8VZM - chains A and D of the 4 polymer chains in the assembly; structure by X-ray diffraction, 2.51 A resolution.

[Chain A]
Name: DNA ligase 1
Organism: Homo sapiens
Notes: EC 6.5.1.1
Reference sequence: P18858 (DNLI1_HUMAN); residues 261-918 here = UniProt positions 261-918
Sequence (669 residues; each row starts with the number of its first residue):
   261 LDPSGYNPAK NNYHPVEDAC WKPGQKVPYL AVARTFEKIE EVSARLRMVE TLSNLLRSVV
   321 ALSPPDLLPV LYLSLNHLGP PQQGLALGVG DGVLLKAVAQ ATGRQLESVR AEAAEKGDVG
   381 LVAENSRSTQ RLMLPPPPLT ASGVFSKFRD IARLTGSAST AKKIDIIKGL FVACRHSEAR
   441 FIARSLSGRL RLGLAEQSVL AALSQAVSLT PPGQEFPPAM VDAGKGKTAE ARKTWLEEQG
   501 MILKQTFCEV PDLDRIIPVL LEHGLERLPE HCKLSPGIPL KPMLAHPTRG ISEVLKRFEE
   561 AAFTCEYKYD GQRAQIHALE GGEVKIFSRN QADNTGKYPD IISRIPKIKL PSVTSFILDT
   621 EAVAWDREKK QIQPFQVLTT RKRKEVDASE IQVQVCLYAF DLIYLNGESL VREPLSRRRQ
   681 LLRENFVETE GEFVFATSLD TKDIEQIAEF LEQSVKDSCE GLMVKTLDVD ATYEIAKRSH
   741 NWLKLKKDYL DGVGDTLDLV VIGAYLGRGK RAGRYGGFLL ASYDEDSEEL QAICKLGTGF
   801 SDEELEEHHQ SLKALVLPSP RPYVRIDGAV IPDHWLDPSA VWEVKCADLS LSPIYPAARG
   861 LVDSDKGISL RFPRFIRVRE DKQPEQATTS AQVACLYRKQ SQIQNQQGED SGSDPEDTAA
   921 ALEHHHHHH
Not modelled in the structure: 907-929
Construct notes: conflict Ala346 (Glu in P18858), Ala592 (Glu in P18858); expression tag (919-929)
Small-molecule neighbours: adenosine monophosphate (AMP): Glu566, Tyr567, Lys568, Tyr569, Arg573, Glu621, Phe660, Ala696, Met723, Lys725, Trp742, Lys744, Lys746
What the authors report for this chain:
  - binding site for the 11-nt DNA/RNA hybrid strand: Asp570, Arg871
  - catalytic residues: Lys568 (citing earlier work)

[Chain D]
Molecule: 18-nt DNA strand
Sequence (18 nucleotides; row label = number of the first residue in the row):
     1 GTCCGACTAC GCATCAGC

[Interface between chain A and chain D]
Contacting residue pairs (60):
  Arg305(A) with DT2(D), hydrogen bond to the base; DC3(D), hydrogen bond to the sugar
  Thr415(A) with DC15(D), phosphate contact
  Gly416(A) with DC15(D), hydrogen bond to the phosphate
  Ser417(A) with DA16(D), phosphate contact
  Ala418(A) with DA16(D), hydrogen bond to the phosphate
  Ser419(A) with DA16(D), hydrogen bond to the phosphate
  Thr420(A) with DC15(D), phosphate contact; DA16(D), hydrogen bond to the phosphate
  Arg449(A) with DC7(D), salt bridge to the phosphate
  Arg451(A) with DA6(D), salt bridge to the phosphate
  Leu452(A) with DG5(D), hydrogen bond to the phosphate
  Gly453(A) with DC4(D), sugar contact; DG5(D), hydrogen bond to the phosphate
  Leu454(A) with DC4(D), phosphate contact; DG5(D), phosphate contact
  Ala455(A) with DC4(D), hydrogen bond to the phosphate; DG5(D), phosphate contact
  Glu456(A) with DC4(D), phosphate contact
  Gln457(A) with DC3(D), phosphate contact; DC4(D), hydrogen bond to the phosphate
  Ser458(A) with DC3(D), hydrogen bond to the phosphate; DC4(D), hydrogen bond to the phosphate
  Gln636(A) with DG11(D), hydrogen bond to the phosphate
  Thr639(A) with DG11(D), sugar contact; DC12(D), sugar contact
  Thr640(A) with DC12(D), phosphate contact
  Arg641(A) with DC12(D), sugar contact
  Lys642(A) with DC12(D), phosphate contact; DA13(D), phosphate contact
  Arg643(A) with DG11(D), base contact; DC12(D), phosphate contact; DA13(D), hydrogen bond to the phosphate
  Lys644(A) with DA13(D), phosphate contact
  Arg738(A) with DT2(D), salt bridge to the phosphate
  Gly767(A) with DC7(D), phosphate contact
  Arg768(A) with DA6(D), phosphate contact; DC7(D), hydrogen bond to the phosphate
  Gly769(A) with DA6(D), phosphate contact
  Lys770(A) with DG5(D), hydrogen bond to the sugar; DA6(D), hydrogen bond to the phosphate
  Arg771(A) with DA6(D), phosphate contact
  Gly776(A) with DC7(D), sugar contact
  Cys794(A) with DA9(D), phosphate contact
  Lys795(A) with DT8(D), salt bridge to the phosphate; DA9(D), salt bridge to the phosphate
  Gly797(A) with DC7(D), sugar contact; DT8(D), sugar contact
  Ser850(A) with DA9(D), hydrogen bond to the phosphate; DC10(D), hydrogen bond to the phosphate
  Leu851(A) with DC10(D), phosphate contact
  Ser852(A) with DC10(D), hydrogen bond to the phosphate
  Pro853(A) with DC10(D), phosphate contact; DG11(D), phosphate contact
  Tyr855(A) with DA9(D), hydrogen bond to the phosphate; DC10(D), phosphate contact
  Ser869(A) with DA9(D), phosphate contact; DC10(D), phosphate contact
  Leu870(A) with DA9(D), sugar contact
  Phe872(A) with DT8(D), base contact
Other interface residues (no listed pair), chain A (45 interface residues in all): Ser739, Leu796, Thr798, Pro873
Other interface residues (no listed pair), chain D (15 interface residues in all): DG1

[Overview]
45 residues of chain A and 15 residues of chain D are in contact, with 21 hydrogen bonds and 5 salt bridges.
Polar pairs include Arg305(A)-DT2(D), Arg305(A)-DC3(D) and Lys770(A)-DG5(D). Bound to chain A: adenosine
monophosphate. The paper reports the catalytic residue Lys568(A); a binding site for the 11-nt DNA/RNA hybrid
strand at Asp570(A) and Arg871(A).
Chain A is DNA ligase 1 (Homo sapiens) and chain D is an 18-nt DNA strand; the structure, DNA Ligase 1
captured with pre-step 3 ligation at the rA:T nicksite, was determined by X-ray diffraction, deposited
together with 8VDN, 8VDS, 8VDT and 8VZL.
